1AFV - chains A and L of the 6 polymer chains in the assembly; structure by X-ray diffraction, 3.70 A resolution.

== Chain A ==
Name: Human immunodeficiency virus type 1 capsid protein
From: Human immunodeficiency virus 1
Notes: fragment: amino-terminal domain residues 1 - 151
UniProt: P12497 (POL_HV1N5); residues 1-151 here correspond to UniProt positions 132-282 (UniProt number = residue number + 131)
Sequence (151 residues; each row starts with the number of its first residue):
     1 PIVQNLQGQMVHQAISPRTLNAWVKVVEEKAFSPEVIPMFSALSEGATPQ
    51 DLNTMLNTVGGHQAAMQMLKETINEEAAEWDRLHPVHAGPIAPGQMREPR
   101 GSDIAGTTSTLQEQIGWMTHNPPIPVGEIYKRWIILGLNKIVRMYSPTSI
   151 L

== Chain L ==
Name: Antibody FAB25.3 fragment (light chain)
From: Mus musculus
Notes: fragment: light chain residues 1 - 217, heavy chain residues 1 - 220; antibody fragment or engineered binder
Sequence (217 residues; row label = number of the first residue in the row):
     1 DIVLTQSPASLAVSLGQRATISCRASESVDNYGISFMNWFQQKPGQPPKL
    51 LIYAASNLGSGVPARFSGSGSGTDFSLNIHPMEEEDTAMYFCQQSKEVPL
   101 TFGAGTKVELKRADAAPTVSIFPPSSEQLTSGGASVVCFLNNFYPKDINV
   151 KWKIDGSERQNGVLNSWTDQDSKDSTYSMSSTLTLTKDEYERHNSYTCEA
   201 THKTSTSPIVKSFNRNE
Differences from the reference sequence: conflict L4 (Met in 600718), R18 (Ser in 600718), A19 (Val in 600718), 19 further conflict positions vs the reference (600718) not listed
Disulfide bonds: C23-C92, C138-C198
Ion coordination: lead (II) ion: E83 (shared with 1 residue of chain K)

== Interface between chain A and chain L ==
Residue-residue contacts - 19 pairs, chain A then chain L:
  N74(A) with Y32(L), hydrogen bond (side chain-backbone)
  E75(A) with I34(L)
  A77(A) with Y32(L)
  A78(A) with Y32(L); F36(L), hydrophobic
  D81(A) with N31(L), hydrogen bond; Y32(L), hydrogen bond
  R82(A) with S95(L); K96(L); E97(L); V98(L), hydrogen bond (backbone-backbone); L100(L)
  L83(A) with V98(L), hydrophobic
  P85(A) with E97(L); V98(L), hydrophobic
  R100(A) with N31(L), hydrogen bond; Y32(L), hydrogen bond
  G101(A) with Y32(L), hydrogen bond (backbone-side chain)
  S102(A) with Y32(L), hydrogen bond (backbone-side chain)

== In short ==
Chain A and chain L form an interface of 11 and 9 residues respectively; the contacts include 8 hydrogen
bonds. Polar pairs include N74(A)-Y32(L), D81(A)-N31(L) and D81(A)-Y32(L).
Here chain A is Human immunodeficiency virus type 1 capsid protein (Human immunodeficiency virus 1) and chain
L is Antibody FAB25.3 fragment (light chain) (Mus musculus). Entry 1AFV (HIV-1 capsid protein (P24) complex
with FAB25.3) was determined by X-ray diffraction.
